PDB entry 7YIG | electron microscopy, 3.60 A resolution | chains C and D of the 4 polymer chains in the assembly

# Chain C (and D)
Name: Potassium voltage-gated channel subfamily H member 5
Organism: Homo sapiens
Notes: chain D of this document is another copy of the same molecule, construct and numbering; everything in this record applies to it too
Reference sequence: Q8NCM2 (KCNH5_HUMAN); residue numbers follow UniProt; this construct covers 1-988
Sequence (988 residues; each row starts with the number of its first residue):
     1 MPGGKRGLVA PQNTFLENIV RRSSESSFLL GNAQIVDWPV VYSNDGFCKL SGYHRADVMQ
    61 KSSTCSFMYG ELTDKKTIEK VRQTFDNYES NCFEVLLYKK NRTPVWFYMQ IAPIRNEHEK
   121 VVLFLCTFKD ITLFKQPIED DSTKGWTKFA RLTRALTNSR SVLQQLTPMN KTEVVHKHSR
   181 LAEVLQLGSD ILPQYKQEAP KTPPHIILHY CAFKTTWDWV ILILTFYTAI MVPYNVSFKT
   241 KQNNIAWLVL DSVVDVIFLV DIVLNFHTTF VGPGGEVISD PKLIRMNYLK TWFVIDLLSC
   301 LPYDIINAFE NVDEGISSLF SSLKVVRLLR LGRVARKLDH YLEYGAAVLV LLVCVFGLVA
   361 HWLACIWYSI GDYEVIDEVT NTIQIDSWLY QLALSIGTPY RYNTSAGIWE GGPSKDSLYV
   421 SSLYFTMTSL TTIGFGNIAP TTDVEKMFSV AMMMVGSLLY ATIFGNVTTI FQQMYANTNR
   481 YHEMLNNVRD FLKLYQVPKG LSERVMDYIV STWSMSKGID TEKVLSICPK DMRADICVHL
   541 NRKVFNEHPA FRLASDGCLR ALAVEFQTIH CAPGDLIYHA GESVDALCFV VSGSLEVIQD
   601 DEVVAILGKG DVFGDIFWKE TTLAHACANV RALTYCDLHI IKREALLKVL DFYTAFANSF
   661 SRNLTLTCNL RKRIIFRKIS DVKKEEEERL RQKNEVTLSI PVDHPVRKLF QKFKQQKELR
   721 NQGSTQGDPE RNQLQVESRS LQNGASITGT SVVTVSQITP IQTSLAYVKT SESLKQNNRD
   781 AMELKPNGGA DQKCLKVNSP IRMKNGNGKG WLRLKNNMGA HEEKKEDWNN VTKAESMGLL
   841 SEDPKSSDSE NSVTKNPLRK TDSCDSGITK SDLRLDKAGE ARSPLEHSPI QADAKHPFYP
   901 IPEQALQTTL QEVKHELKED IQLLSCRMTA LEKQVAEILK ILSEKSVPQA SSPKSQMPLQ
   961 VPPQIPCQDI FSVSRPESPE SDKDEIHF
Not modelled in the structure: 1-10, 302-319, 404-407, 693-988
Bound ions: K+ site 1: T432, I433 (shared with 2 residues of chain A; 2 residues of chain B; T432(D), I433(D) of chain D); K+ site 2: G434 (shared with 1 residue of chain A; 1 residue of chain B; G434(D) of chain D)
Curated features (UniProtKB/Swiss-Prot):
  - region: H704 to Q715 (Calmodulin-binding), T909 to P948 (CAD (involved in subunit assembly))
  - motif: T432 to N437 (Selectivity filter)
  - binding site (a nucleoside 3',5'-cyclic phosphate): A550 to T667
  - modified residue: S883 (Phosphoserine)
  - glycosylation: N403 (N-linked (GlcNAc...) asparagine)
  - cross-link: K785 (Glycyl lysine isopeptide (Lys-Gly) (interchain with G-Cter in ubiquitin))
  - natural variant: S321 (S321N: In DEE112; uncertain significance), K324 (K324E: In DEE112; uncertain significance), R327 (R327H: In DEE112), R333 (R333H: In DEE112), I463 (I463T: In DEE112; uncertain significance), T468 (T468P: In DEE112; uncertain significance), F471 (F471S: In DEE112; uncertain significance)
  - mutagenesis: K337 (K337A: Left-shifts the half-activation membrane potential), T468 (T468A: Reduces the delayed rectifier potassium channel activity. Has little effect on the voltage sensitivity), Q472 (Q472A: Almost loss of the delayed rectifier potassium channel activity. Has little effect on the voltage sensitivity)

# Interface between chain C and chain D
Residue-residue contacts (95; chain C residue first):
  P11(C) - P573(D)
  Q12(C) - T634(D)
  Q12(C) - Y635(D)
  N13(C) - L633(D)  hydrogen bond (backbone-backbone)
  L16(C) - S594(D)
  L16(C) - I606(D)  hydrophobic
  N32(C) - V603(D)  hydrogen bond (side chain-backbone)
  Q34(C) - E602(D)
  Q34(C) - K678(D)
  Q34(C) - I679(D)  hydrogen bond (backbone-backbone)
  I35(C) - E602(D)
  I35(C) - F676(D)  hydrophobic
  V36(C) - R677(D)  hydrogen bond (backbone-backbone)
  V36(C) - I679(D)  hydrophobic
  V36(C) - V682(D)  hydrophobic
  V41(C) - V603(D)  hydrophobic
  V41(C) - V604(D)
  V41(C) - A605(D)
  V41(C) - I606(D)  hydrogen bond (backbone-backbone)
  Y42(C) - I606(D)
  R55(C) - I606(D)
  R55(C) - D611(D)  salt bridge
  Q60(C) - V604(D)
  Q60(C) - I674(D)
  Y88(C) - I679(D)
  Y195(C) - E596(D)  hydrogen bond
  Y195(C) - L633(D)
  E276(C) - Y635(D)
  Y344(C) - Y475(D)
  Y344(C) - N479(D)
  Y344(C) - H482(D)
  D386(C) - S395(D)
  D386(C) - I396(D)
  F425(C) - F435(D)  hydrophobic
  S429(C) - I433(D)
  S429(C) - F435(D)
  T432(C) - T432(D)
  T432(C) - I433(D)
  I433(C) - I433(D)
  G434(C) - G434(D)
  G436(C) - F435(D)
  P440(C) - Y424(D)
  P440(C) - N437(D)  hydrogen bond (backbone-side chain)
  T441(C) - S395(D)
  T442(C) - I396(D)
  K446(C) - L392(D)
  K446(C) - V420(D)
  K446(C) - S421(D)  hydrogen bond
  K446(C) - I438(D)
  M447(C) - V420(D)  hydrophobic
  M453(C) - M427(D)  hydrophobic
  M453(C) - T428(D)
  M453(C) - T431(D)
  M453(C) - I433(D)  hydrophobic
  M453(C) - F435(D)  hydrophobic
  M454(C) - V353(D)  hydrophobic
  M454(C) - F356(D)  hydrophobic
  S457(C) - T431(D)
  A461(C) - F464(D)  hydrophobic
  T462(C) - F471(D)
  N466(C) - F471(D)
  N466(C) - Y475(D)
  Q472(C) - Q472(D)  hydrogen bond
  Q473(C) - N479(D)  hydrogen bond
  R480(C) - E483(D)  salt bridge
  M515(C) - L494(D)
  I519(C) - D490(D)
  I519(C) - F491(D)  hydrophobic
  I519(C) - L494(D)  hydrophobic
  T521(C) - Y495(D)
  V524(C) - F491(D)  hydrophobic
  I527(C) - M484(D)  hydrophobic
  I527(C) - V488(D)  hydrophobic
  I527(C) - Y508(D)
  I527(C) - I509(D)  hydrophobic
  P529(C) - Y508(D)
  K530(C) - I577(D)  hydrogen bond (side chain-backbone)
  K530(C) - E582(D)  salt bridge
  D531(C) - R504(D)  salt bridge
  D531(C) - D575(D)
  D531(C) - L576(D)
  M532(C) - R504(D)
  M532(C) - V505(D)  hydrophobic
  H539(C) - Y495(D)
  H539(C) - Q496(D)  hydrogen bond (side chain-backbone)
  H539(C) - V497(D)
  H539(C) - P498(D)
  L540(C) - Y495(D)  hydrophobic
  R542(C) - Q496(D)
  R560(C) - E582(D)  salt bridge
  F652(C) - G581(D)
  F652(C) - S583(D)
  F652(C) - A624(D)
  F652(C) - H625(D)
  Y653(C) - G581(D)
Other interface residues (no listed pair), chain C (75 interface residues in all): T14, E17, V40, M59, Q197, T428, F435, I438, A439, D443, S449, V450, L458, Y460, G465, T468, T469, S516, C528, D535, I536, D556, G557
Other interface residues (no listed pair), chain D (74 interface residues in all): G357, S417, L423, Y460, V467, T468, L501, H579, G608, R631, T667

# Summary
The interface between chain C and chain D involves 75 residues on one side and 74 on the other; the contacts
include 12 hydrogen bonds and 5 salt bridges. Polar contacts include R55(C)-D611(D), R480(C)-E483(D) and
K530(C)-E582(D).
Chain C and chain D are both Potassium voltage-gated channel subfamily H member 5 (Homo sapiens); the
structure, Human KCNH5 pre-open state 2, was determined by electron microscopy, deposited together with 7YID,
7YIE, 7YIF, 7YIH and 7YIJ.
